8JRK - chains B and E of the 3 polymer chains in the assembly; structure by X-ray diffraction, 2.30 A resolution.

[Chain B]
Protein: MHC class II histocompatibility antigen, DR-1 beta chain
From: Eptesicus fuscus
Sequence (190 residues; each row starts with the number of its first residue):
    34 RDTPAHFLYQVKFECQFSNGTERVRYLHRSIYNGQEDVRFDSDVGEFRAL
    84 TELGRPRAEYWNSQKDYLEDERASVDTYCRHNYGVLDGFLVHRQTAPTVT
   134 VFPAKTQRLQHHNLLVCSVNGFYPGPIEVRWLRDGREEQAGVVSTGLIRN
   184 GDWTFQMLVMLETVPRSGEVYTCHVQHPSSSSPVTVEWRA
Disordered / not traced: 34-36, 138-146, 222-223
Disulfide bonds: C48-C112, C150-C206

[Chain E]
Protein: Asn-asp-ile-leu-ser-arg-leu-asp-pro-pro-glu-ala-ser
Sequence (13 residues; row label = number of the first residue in the row):
     3 NDILSRLDPPEAS
Disordered / not traced: 15

[Interface between chain B and chain E]
Residue-residue contacts - 33 pairs, chain B then chain E:
  Y42(B) with D10(E), hydrogen bond
  V44(B) with D10(E)
  F46(B) with R8(E); L9(E); D10(E)
  Y59(B) with R8(E), hydrogen bond
  H61(B) with D10(E), salt bridge; P11(E)
  R90(B) with D10(E), salt bridge; P11(E), hydrogen bond (side chain-backbone); E13(E), salt bridge
  Y93(B) with P11(E); P12(E), hydrogen bond (side chain-backbone)
  W94(B) with D10(E); P11(E)
  Y100(B) with R8(E); P11(E)
  D103(B) with R8(E), salt bridge
  E104(B) with R8(E), salt bridge
  S107(B) with R8(E), hydrogen bond
  T110(B) with L6(E)
  Y111(B) with L6(E); S7(E); R8(E)
  H114(B) with D4(E), hydrogen bond (side chain-backbone); L6(E)
  N115(B) with D4(E); I5(E); L6(E), hydrogen bond (side chain-backbone)
  V118(B) with N3(E); D4(E); I5(E), hydrophobic
  L119(B) with I5(E), hydrophobic

[Summary]
18 residues of chain B and 11 residues of chain E are in contact; the contacts include 7 hydrogen bonds and 5
salt bridges. Among the polar pairs are H61(B)-D10(E), R90(B)-D10(E) and R90(B)-E13(E).
Here chain B is MHC class II histocompatibility antigen, DR-1 beta chain (Eptesicus fuscus) and chain E is
Asn-asp-ile-leu-ser-arg-leu-asp-pro-pro-glu-ala-ser. Entry 8JRK (Crystal structure of the bat MHC II molecule
at 2.3 A resolution) was determined by X-ray diffraction.
